6XQA - chains A and B of the 3 polymer chains in the assembly; structure by X-ray diffraction, 2.16 A resolution.

Chain A:
Name: MHC class I antigen
Source organism: Homo sapiens
UniProt: A0A411J078 (A0A411J078_HUMAN); residues 1-278 here correspond to UniProt positions 25-302 (UniProt number = residue number + 24)
Amino-acid sequence (278 residues; numbered 1 to 278; the number before each row is that of its first residue):
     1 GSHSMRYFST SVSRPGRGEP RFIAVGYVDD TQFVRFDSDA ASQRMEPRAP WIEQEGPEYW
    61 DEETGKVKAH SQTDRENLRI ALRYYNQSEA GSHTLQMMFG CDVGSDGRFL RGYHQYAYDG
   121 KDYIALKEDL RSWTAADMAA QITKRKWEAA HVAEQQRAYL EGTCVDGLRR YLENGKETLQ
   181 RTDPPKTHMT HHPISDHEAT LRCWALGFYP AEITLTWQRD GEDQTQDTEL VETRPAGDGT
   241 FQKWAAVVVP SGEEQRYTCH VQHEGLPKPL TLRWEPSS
Not modelled in the structure: 277-278
Disulfide bonds: Cys101-Cys164, Cys203-Cys259

Chain B:
Name: Beta-2-microglobulin
Source organism: Homo sapiens
UniProt: P61769 (B2MG_HUMAN); residues 1-99 here correspond to UniProt positions 21-119 (UniProt number = residue number + 20)
Amino-acid sequence (100 residues; numbered 0 to 99; the number before each row is that of its first residue; numbering starts at 0):
     0 MIQRTPKIQV YSRHPAENGK SNFLNCYVSG FHPSDIEVDL LKNGERIEKV EHSDLSFSKD
    60 WSFYLLYYTE FTPTEKDEYA CRVNHVTLSQ PKIVKWDRDM
Not modelled in the structure: 0
Sequence notes: initiating methionine (0)
Disulfide bonds: Cys25-Cys80
Curated features (UniProtKB/Swiss-Prot):
  - modified residue: Gln2 (Pyrrolidone carboxylic acid)
  - glycosylation: Ile1 (N-linked (Glc) (glycation) isoleucine), Lys19 (N-linked (Glc) (glycation) lysine), Lys41 (N-linked (Glc) (glycation) lysine), Lys48 (N-linked (Glc) (glycation) lysine), Lys58 (N-linked (Glc) (glycation) lysine), Lys91 (N-linked (Glc) (glycation) lysine), Lys94 (N-linked (Glc) (glycation) lysine)

How chain A and chain B interact:
Pairs across the interface (52):
  Phe8(A) - Ser55(B)
  Phe8(A) - Phe56(B)  hydrophobic
  Ser9(A) - Phe56(B)
  Thr10(A) - Phe56(B)
  Thr10(A) - Phe62(B)
  Val12(A) - Ser33(B)
  Val25(A) - Asp53(B)
  Val25(A) - Leu54(B)
  Val25(A) - Ser55(B)
  Tyr27(A) - Ser55(B)
  Tyr27(A) - Tyr63(B)  hydrogen bond
  Gln32(A) - Asp53(B)  hydrogen bond
  Arg35(A) - Asp53(B)  salt bridge
  Arg48(A) - Asp53(B)  salt bridge
  Gln96(A) - His31(B)
  Gln96(A) - Phe56(B)
  Gln96(A) - Trp60(B)  hydrogen bond (side chain-backbone)
  Gln96(A) - Phe62(B)
  Met97(A) - Phe56(B)
  Gln115(A) - Trp60(B)
  Tyr116(A) - Trp60(B)
  Ala117(A) - Trp60(B)  hydrophobic
  Asp119(A) - Ile1(B)
  Asp119(A) - His31(B)
  Gly120(A) - His31(B)  hydrogen bond (backbone-side chain)
  Lys121(A) - Ile1(B)
  Asp122(A) - Trp60(B)  hydrogen bond
  His192(A) - Asp98(B)
  Arg202(A) - Asp98(B)  hydrogen bond (side chain-backbone)
  Arg202(A) - Met99(B)
  Trp204(A) - Asp98(B)
  Trp204(A) - Met99(B)
  Val231(A) - Gln8(B)
  Glu232(A) - Lys6(B)
  Glu232(A) - Gln8(B)  hydrogen bond (backbone-side chain)
  Glu232(A) - Tyr26(B)
  Glu232(A) - Ser28(B)  hydrogen bond
  Thr233(A) - Tyr26(B)
  Arg234(A) - Gln8(B)  hydrogen bond
  Arg234(A) - Tyr10(B)
  Arg234(A) - Met99(B)  hydrogen bond (side chain-backbone)
  Pro235(A) - Tyr10(B)  hydrogen bond (backbone-side chain)
  Pro235(A) - Asn24(B)
  Pro235(A) - Tyr26(B)
  Ala236(A) - Arg12(B)  hydrogen bond (backbone-side chain)
  Ala236(A) - Asn24(B)  hydrogen bond (backbone-side chain)
  Gly237(A) - Arg12(B)  hydrogen bond (backbone-side chain)
  Gly237(A) - Leu65(B)
  Gln242(A) - Tyr10(B)
  Gln242(A) - Ser11(B)  hydrogen bond (side chain-backbone)
  Gln242(A) - Arg12(B)  hydrogen bond (side chain-backbone)
  Trp244(A) - Met99(B)  hydrogen bond (side chain-backbone)
Interface residues without a listed pair, chain A (34 interface residues in all): Ile23, Thr94, Met98, Asp238
Interface residues without a listed pair, chain B (24 interface residues in all): His13, Asp34, Asp59

Overview:
The interface between chain A and chain B involves 34 residues on one side and 24 on the other; the contacts
include 17 hydrogen bonds and 2 salt bridges. Polar pairs include Arg35(A)-Asp53(B), Arg48(A)-Asp53(B) and
Tyr27(A)-Tyr63(B).
Chain A is MHC class I antigen and chain B is Beta-2-microglobulin, both from Homo sapiens; the structure,
Crystal Structure of HLA A*2402 in complex with TYQWVLKNL, an 9-mer epitope from Influenza B virus, was
determined by X-ray diffraction (same publication as 7JYU, 7JYV, 7JYW and 7JYX).
